PDB entry 3F3F | X-ray diffraction, 2.90 A resolution | chains B and E of the 8 polymer chains in the assembly

[Chain B (and E)]
Molecule: Nucleoporin SEH1
Source organism: Saccharomyces cerevisiae
Notes: chain E of this document is another copy of the same molecule, construct and numbering; everything in this record applies to it too
UniProt: P53011 (SEH1_YEAST); residues 1-349 here = UniProt positions 1-349
Sequence (351 residues; each row starts with the number of its first residue; a row labelled like 1A-1B holds insertion residues (1A, then the next letters in order)):
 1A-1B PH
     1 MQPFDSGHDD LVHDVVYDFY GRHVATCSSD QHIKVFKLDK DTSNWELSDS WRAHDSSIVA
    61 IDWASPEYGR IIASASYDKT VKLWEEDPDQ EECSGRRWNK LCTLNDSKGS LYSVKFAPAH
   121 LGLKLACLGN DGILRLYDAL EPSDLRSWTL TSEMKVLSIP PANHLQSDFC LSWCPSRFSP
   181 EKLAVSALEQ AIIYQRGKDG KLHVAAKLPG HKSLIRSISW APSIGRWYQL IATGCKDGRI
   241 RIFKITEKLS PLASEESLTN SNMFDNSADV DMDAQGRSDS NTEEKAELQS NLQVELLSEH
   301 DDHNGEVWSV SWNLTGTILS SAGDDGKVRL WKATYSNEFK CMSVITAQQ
Not modelled in the structure: 249-289, 347-349 (chain E: 249-290, 347-349)
Differences from the reference sequence: expression tag (1A-1B)
Swiss-Prot annotation at these positions:
  - modified residue: Ser257 (Phosphoserine)

[Chain B / chain E interface]
Contacting residue pairs (8; chain B residue first):
  Arg52(B) - Glu91(E)  salt bridge
  Gly95(B) - Arg96(E)  hydrogen bond (backbone-side chain)
  Arg96(B) - Gly95(E)  hydrogen bond (side chain-backbone)
  Arg96(B) - Arg96(E)
  Arg96(B) - Trp98(E)  hydrogen bond (side chain-backbone)
  Arg96(B) - Asn99(E)
  Trp98(B) - Arg96(E)  hydrogen bond (backbone-side chain)
  Asn99(B) - Arg96(E)
Other interface residues (no listed pair), chain E (7 interface residues in all): Trp51, Arg97

[Overview]
5 residues of chain B face 7 of chain E across their interface; the contacts include 4 hydrogen bonds and 1
salt bridge. Among the polar pairs are Arg52(B)-Glu91(E), Gly95(B)-Arg96(E) and Arg96(B)-Trp98(E).
Both chains are Nucleoporin SEH1 (Saccharomyces cerevisiae). Entry 3F3F (Crystal structure of the nucleoporin
pair Nup85-Seh1, space group P21) was determined by X-ray diffraction, deposited together with 3F3G and 3F3P.
